5T4O - chains H and O of the 22 polymer chains in the assembly; structure by electron microscopy, 6.90 A resolution (low resolution: residue-level contacts below are approximate; hydrogen-bond / salt-bridge calls are withheld).

# Chain H
Molecule: ATP synthase epsilon chain
Organism: Escherichia coli
UniProtKB: B7MGF1 (ATPE_ECO45); residues 0-138 here correspond to UniProt positions 1-139 (UniProt number = residue number + 1)
Amino-acid sequence (139 residues; row label = number of the first residue in the row; numbering starts at 0):
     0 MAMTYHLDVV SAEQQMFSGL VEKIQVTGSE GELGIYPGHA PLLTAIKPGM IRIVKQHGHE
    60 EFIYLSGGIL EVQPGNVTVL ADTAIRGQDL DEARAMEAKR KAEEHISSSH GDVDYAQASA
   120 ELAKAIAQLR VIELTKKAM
Unresolved in the structure: 0, 137-138

# Chain O
Molecule: ATP synthase subunit c
Organism: Escherichia coli
UniProtKB: B7NR39 (ATPL_ECO7I); residues 1-79 here = UniProt positions 1-79
Amino-acid sequence (79 residues; row label = number of the first residue in the row):
     1 MENLNMDLLY MAAAVMMGLA AIGAAIGIGI LGGKFLEGAA RQPDLIPLLR TQFFIVMGLV
    61 DAIPMIAVGL GLYVMFAVA
Unresolved in the structure: 1-2, 78-79

# Chain H / chain O interface
Contacting residue pairs (5; chain H residue first):
  Pro-36(H) / Asp-44(O)
  Gly-37(H) / Pro-43(O)
  Gly-37(H) / Asp-44(O)
  His-38(H) / Asp-44(O)
  Ala-39(H) / Arg-41(O)
Also at the interface, not in a pair above, chain O (4 interface residues in all): Gln-42

# In short
The chain H/chain O interface involves 4 residues from each chain.
Chain H is ATP synthase epsilon chain and chain O is ATP synthase subunit c, both from Escherichia coli; the
structure, Autoinhibited E. coli ATP synthase state 1, was determined by electron microscopy, deposited
together with 5T4Q and 5T4P.
